PDB entry 6AVF | X-ray diffraction, 2.03 A resolution | chains P and H of the 5 polymer chains in the assembly

== Chain P ==
Name: Ala-pro-arg-gly-pro-his-gly-gly-ala-ala-ser-gly-leu
Chain sequence (13 residues; each row starts with the number of its first residue):
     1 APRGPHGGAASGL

== Chain H ==
Name: HLA class I histocompatibility antigen, B-7 alpha chain
Organism: Homo sapiens
UniProtKB: P01889 (1B07_HUMAN); residues -23 to 338 here correspond to UniProt positions 1-362 (UniProt number = residue number + 24)
Chain sequence (362 residues; row label = number of the first residue in the row; numbers below 1 keep their minus sign (Met-23 is residue -23)):
   -23 MLVMAPRTVLLLLSAALALTETWAGSHSMRYFYTSVSRPGRGEPRFISVG
    27 YVDDTQFVRFDSDAASPREEPRAPWIEQEGPEYWDRNTQIYKAQAQTDRE
    77 SLRNLRGYYNQSEAGSHTLQSMYGCDVGPDGRLLRGHDQYAYDGKDYIAL
   127 NEDLRSWTAADTAAQITQRKWEAAREAEQRRAYLEGECVEWLRRYLENGK
   177 DKLERADPPKTHVTHHPISDHEATLRCWALGFYPAEITLTWQRDGEDQTQ
   227 DTELVETRPAGDRTFQKWAAVVVPSGEEQRYTCHVQHEGLPKPLTLRWEP
   277 SSQSTVPIVGIVAGLAVLAVVVIGAVVAAVMCRRKSSGGKGGSYSQAACS
   327 DSAQGSDVSLTA
Unresolved in the structure: -23 to 0, 219-224, 276-338
Cystine bridges: Cys101-Cys164, Cys203-Cys259
Curated features (UniProtKB/Swiss-Prot):
  - region: Val-21 to Leu-13 (VL9 epitope), Glu275 to Val285 (Connecting peptide)
  - motif: Ser77 to Gly83 (Bw6 motif)
  - binding site (a peptide antigen): Asn63, Tyr84, Thr143, Lys146, Glu152, Tyr159, Tyr171
  - glycosylation: Asn86 (N-linked (GlcNAc...) asparagine)

== How chain P and chain H interact ==
Contacting residue pairs (42; chain P residue first):
  Ala1(P) with Met5(H); Tyr7(H), hydrogen bond (backbone-side chain); Asn63(H); Tyr159(H), hydrogen bond (backbone-side chain); Trp167(H); Tyr171(H), hydrogen bond (backbone-side chain)
  Pro2(P) with Tyr7(H); Tyr9(H); Arg62(H), hydrogen bond (backbone-side chain); Asn63(H); Tyr67(H); Tyr99(H)
  Arg3(P) with Ile66(H); Tyr99(H), hydrogen bond (backbone-side chain); Asp114(H), salt bridge; Tyr116(H); Arg156(H); Tyr159(H)
  Gly4(P) with Arg62(H)
  His6(P) with Gln155(H)
  Gly7(P) with Gln155(H); Arg156(H); Tyr159(H)
  Gly8(P) with Arg156(H)
  Ala9(P) with Gln70(H); Thr73(H), hydrogen bond (backbone-side chain)
  Ala10(P) with Thr73(H)
  Ser11(P) with Thr73(H); Trp147(H); Glu152(H), hydrogen bond; Arg156(H), hydrogen bond
  Gly12(P) with Thr73(H); Ser77(H); Trp147(H), hydrogen bond (backbone-side chain)
  Leu13(P) with Ser77(H), hydrogen bond (backbone-side chain); Asn80(H), hydrogen bond (backbone-side chain); Tyr84(H), hydrogen bond (backbone-side chain); Tyr116(H), hydrophobic; Tyr123(H), hydrophobic; Thr143(H), hydrogen bond (backbone-side chain); Lys146(H), hydrogen bond (backbone-side chain); Trp147(H), hydrophobic
Also at the interface, not in a pair above, chain P (13 interface residues in all): Pro5
Also at the interface, not in a pair above, chain H (30 interface residues in all): Glu45, Tyr59, Ala69, Leu81, Leu95

== Overview ==
13 residues of chain P face 30 of chain H across their interface; the contacts include 14 hydrogen bonds and 1
salt bridge. Polar pairs include Arg3(P)-Asp114(H), Ala1(P)-Tyr7(H) and Ala1(P)-Tyr159(H). Curated annotation
(UniProt) lists 7 peptide antigen-binding residues on chain H.
Chain P is Ala-pro-arg-gly-pro-his-gly-gly-ala-ala-ser-gly-leu and chain H is HLA class I histocompatibility
antigen, B-7 alpha chain (Homo sapiens); the structure, Crystal structure of the KFJ5 TCR-NY-ESO-1-HLA-B*07:02
complex, was determined by X-ray diffraction (same publication as 6AT5, 6AT6 and 6AVG).
